PDB entry 4QFO | X-ray diffraction, 2.30 A resolution | chain A

[Chain A]
Name: ABC transporter periplasmic peptide-binding protein
Reference sequence: A7Y7W1 (A7Y7W1_PSEU9); residue numbers follow UniProt; this construct covers 1-535
Amino-acid sequence (541 residues; row label = number of the first residue in the row):
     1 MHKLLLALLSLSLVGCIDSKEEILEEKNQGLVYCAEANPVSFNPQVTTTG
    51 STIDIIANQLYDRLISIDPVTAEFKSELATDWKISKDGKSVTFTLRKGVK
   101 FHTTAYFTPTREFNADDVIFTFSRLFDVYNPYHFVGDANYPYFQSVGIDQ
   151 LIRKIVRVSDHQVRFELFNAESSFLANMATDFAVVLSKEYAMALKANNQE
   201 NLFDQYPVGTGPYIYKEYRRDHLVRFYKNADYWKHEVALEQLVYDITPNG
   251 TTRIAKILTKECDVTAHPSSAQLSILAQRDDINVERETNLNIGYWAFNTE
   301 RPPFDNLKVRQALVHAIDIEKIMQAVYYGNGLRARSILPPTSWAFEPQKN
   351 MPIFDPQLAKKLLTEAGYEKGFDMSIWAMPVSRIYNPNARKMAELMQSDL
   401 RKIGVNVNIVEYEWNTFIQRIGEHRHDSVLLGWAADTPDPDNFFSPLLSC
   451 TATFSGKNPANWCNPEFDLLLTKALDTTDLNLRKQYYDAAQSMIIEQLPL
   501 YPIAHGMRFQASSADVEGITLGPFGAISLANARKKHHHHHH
Disordered / not traced: 1-28, 536-541
Sequence notes: expression tag (536-541)
Cystine bridges: C34-C262, C450-C463
Ligand contacts: leucine / methionine: T48, T49, G50, S51, I53, D54, D181, F182, R383, Y385, W414, I418, L431, G432, W433, A434, D436, A526

[Summary]
Chain A binds leucine / methionine.
Chain A is ABC transporter periplasmic peptide-binding protein; the structure, Crystal structure of dipeptide
binding protein from pseudoalteromonas sp. SM9913 in complex with Met-Leu, was determined by X-ray
diffraction, deposited together with 4QFK, 4QFL, 4QFN and 4QFP.
